PDB entry 6OJ5 | electron microscopy, 5.20 A resolution (low resolution: residue-level contacts below are approximate; hydrogen-bond / salt-bridge calls are withheld) | chains B and P of the 11 polymer chains in the assembly

Chain B:
Molecule: Inner capsid protein VP2
From: Rotavirus A (strain RVA/Monkey/United States/RRV/1975/G3P5B[3])
UniProtKB: B3F2X3 (B3F2X3_ROTRH); residues 1-887 here = UniProt positions 1-887
Sequence (887 residues; each row starts with the number of its first residue):
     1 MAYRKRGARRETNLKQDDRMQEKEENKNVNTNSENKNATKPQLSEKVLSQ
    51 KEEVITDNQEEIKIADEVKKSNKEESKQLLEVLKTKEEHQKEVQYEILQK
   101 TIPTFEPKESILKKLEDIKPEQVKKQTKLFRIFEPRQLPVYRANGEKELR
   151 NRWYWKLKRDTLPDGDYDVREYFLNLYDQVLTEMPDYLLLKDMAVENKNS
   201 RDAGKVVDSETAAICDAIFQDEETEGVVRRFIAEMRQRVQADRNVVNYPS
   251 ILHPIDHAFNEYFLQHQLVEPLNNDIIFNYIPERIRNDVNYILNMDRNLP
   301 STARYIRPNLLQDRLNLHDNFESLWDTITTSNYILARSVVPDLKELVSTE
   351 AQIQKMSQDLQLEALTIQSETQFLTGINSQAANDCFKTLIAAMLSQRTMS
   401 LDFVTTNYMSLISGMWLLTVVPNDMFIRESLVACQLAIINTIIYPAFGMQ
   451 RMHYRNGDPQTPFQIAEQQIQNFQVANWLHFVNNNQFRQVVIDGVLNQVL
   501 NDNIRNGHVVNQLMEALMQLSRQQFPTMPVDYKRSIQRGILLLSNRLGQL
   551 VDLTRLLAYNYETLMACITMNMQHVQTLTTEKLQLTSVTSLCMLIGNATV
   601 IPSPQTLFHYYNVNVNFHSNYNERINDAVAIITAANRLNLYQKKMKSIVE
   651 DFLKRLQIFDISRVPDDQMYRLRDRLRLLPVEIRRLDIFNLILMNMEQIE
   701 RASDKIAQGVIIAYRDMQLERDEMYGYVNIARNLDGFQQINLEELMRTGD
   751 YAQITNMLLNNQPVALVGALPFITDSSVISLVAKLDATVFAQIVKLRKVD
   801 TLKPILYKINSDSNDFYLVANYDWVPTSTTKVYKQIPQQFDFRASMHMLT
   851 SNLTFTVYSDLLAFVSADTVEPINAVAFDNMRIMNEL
Unresolved in the structure: 1-106

Chain P:
Molecule: RNA-directed RNA polymerase
From: Rotavirus A (strain RVA/Monkey/United States/RRV/1975/G3P5B[3])
Notes: EC 2.7.7.48
UniProtKB: B3F2X2 (B3F2X2_ROTRH); residues 1-1088 here = UniProt positions 1-1088
Sequence (1088 residues; each row starts with the number of its first residue):
     1 MGKYNLILSEYLSFIYNSQSAVQIPIYYSSNSELENRCIEFHSKCLENSK
    51 NGLSLKKLFVEYSDVIENATLLSILSYSYDKYNAVERKLVKYAKGKPLEA
   101 DLTVNELDYENNKITSELFPTAEEYTDLLMDPAILTSLSSNLNAVMFWLE
   151 KHENDVAEKLKIYKRRLDLFTIVASTVNKYGVPRHNAKYRYEYEVMKDKP
   201 YYLVTWANSSIEMLMSVFSHEDYLIARELIVLSYSNRSTLAKLVSSPMSI
   251 LVALVDINGTFITNEELELEFSNKYVRAIVPDQTFDELKQMLDNMRKAGL
   301 TDIPKMIQDWLVDCSIEKFPLMAKIYSWSFHVGFRKQKMLDAALDQLKTE
   351 YTEDVDDEMYREYTMLIRDEVVKMLEEPVKHDDHLLQDSELAGLLSMSSA
   401 SNGESRQLKFGRKTIFSTKKNMHVMDDMANGRYTPGIIPPVNVDKPIPLG
   451 RRDVPGRRTRIIFILPYEYFIAQHAVVEKMLIYAKHTREYAEFYSQSNQL
   501 LSYGDVTRFLSNNSMVLYTDVSQWDSSQHNTQPFRKGIIMGLDMLANMTN
   551 DARVIQTLNLYKQTQINLMDSYVQIPDGNVIKKIQYGAVASGEKQTKAAN
   601 SIANLALIKTVLSRISNKYSFATKIIRVDGDDNYAVLQFNTEVTKQMVQD
   651 VSNDVRETYARMNTKVKALVSTVGIEIAKRYIAGGKIFFRAGINLLNNEK
   701 KGQSTQWDQAAVLYSNYIVNRLRGFETDREFILTKIMQMTSVAITGSLRL
   751 FPSERVLTTNSTFKVFDSEDFIIEYGTTDDEVYIQRAFMSLSSQKSGIAD
   801 EIAASSTFKNYVSRLSEQLLFSKNNIVSRGIALTEKAKLNSYAPISLEKR
   851 RAQISALLTMLQKPVTFKSSKITINDILRDIKPFFTVNEAHLPIQYQKFM
   901 PTLPDNVQYIIQCIGSRTYQIEDDGSKSAISRLISKYSVYKPSIEELYKV
   951 ISLHENEIQLYLISLGIPKIDADTYVGSKIYSQDKYRILESYVYNLLSIN
  1001 YGCYQLFDFNSPDLEKLIRIPFKGKIPAVTFILHLYAKLEVINHAIKNGS
  1051 WISLFCNYPKSEMIKLWKKMWNITSLRSPYTNANFFQD
Unresolved in the structure: 1, 1088

How chain B and chain P interact:
Residue-residue contacts (24):
  Glu350(B) - Asn888(P)
  Glu350(B) - Arg1019(P)
  Glu350(B) - Ser1053(P)
  Glu350(B) - Phe1055(P)
  Ala351(B) - Arg1019(P)
  Ile353(B) - Phe1055(P)
  Gln354(B) - Arg1019(P)
  Gln354(B) - Ile1020(P)
  Gln354(B) - Pro1021(P)
  Ser357(B) - Pro1021(P)
  Leu362(B) - Phe1022(P)
  Leu362(B) - Lys1023(P)
  Glu363(B) - Lys1023(P)
  Glu363(B) - Lys1025(P)
  Glu363(B) - Lys1060(P)
  Ala364(B) - Lys1023(P)
  Ala364(B) - Gly1024(P)
  Ala364(B) - Ile1026(P)
  Ala364(B) - Lys1060(P)
  Leu365(B) - Lys1025(P)
  Leu365(B) - Ile1026(P)
  Thr366(B) - Lys1060(P)
  Gln368(B) - Lys1060(P)
  Thr371(B) - Lys1060(P)
Also at the interface, not in a pair above, chain B (13 interface residues in all): Ile367
Also at the interface, not in a pair above, chain P (14 interface residues in all): Leu1054, Met1063

Overview:
The interface between chain B and chain P involves 13 residues on one side and 14 on the other.
Chain B is Inner capsid protein VP2 and chain P is RNA-directed RNA polymerase, both from Rotavirus A (strain
RVA/Monkey/United States/RRV/1975/G3P5B[3]); the structure, In situ structure of rotavirus VP1 RNA-dependent
RNA polymerase (TLP_RNA), was determined by electron microscopy, deposited together with 6OJ3, 6OJ4 and 6OJ6.
